Entry 2Q6U (X-ray diffraction, 1.75 A resolution); this record covers chain A.

[Chain A]
Protein: NikD protein
Source organism: Streptomyces tendae
UniProtKB: Q9X9P9 (Q9X9P9_STRTE); aligned to UniProt positions 1-386 over residues 1-386 (the alignment contains insertions or deletions, so no single offset holds)
Sequence (396 residues; each row starts with the number of its first residue):
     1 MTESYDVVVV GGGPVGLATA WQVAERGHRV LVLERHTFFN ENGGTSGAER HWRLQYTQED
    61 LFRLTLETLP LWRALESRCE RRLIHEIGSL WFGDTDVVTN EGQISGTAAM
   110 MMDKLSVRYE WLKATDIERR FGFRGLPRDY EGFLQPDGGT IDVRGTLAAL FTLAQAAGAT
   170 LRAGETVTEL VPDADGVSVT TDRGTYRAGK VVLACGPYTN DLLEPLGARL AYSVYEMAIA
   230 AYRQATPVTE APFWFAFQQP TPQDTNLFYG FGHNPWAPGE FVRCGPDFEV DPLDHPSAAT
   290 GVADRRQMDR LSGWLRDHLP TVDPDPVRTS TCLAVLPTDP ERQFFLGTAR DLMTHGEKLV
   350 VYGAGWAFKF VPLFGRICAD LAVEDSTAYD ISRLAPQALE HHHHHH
Disordered / not traced: 1-2, 386-395
Sequence notes: microheterogeneity Mse110 (Met in Q9X9P9); expression tag (387-395)
Modified positions: Mse1 (selenomethionine); Mse110, Mse111, Mse226, Mse297, Mse342 (selenomethionine; parent Met)
Glycans and other covalent adducts: flavin-adenine dinucleotide (FAD) linked to Cys321
Residues lining bound ligands:
  - benzoic acid (BEZ): His51, Arg53, Glu101, Phe242, Phe244, Tyr258, Trp355, Lys358
  - FAD (flavin-adenine dinucleotide): Val10, Gly11, Gly12, Gly13, Pro14, Val15, Gly16, Leu33, Glu34, Arg35, His36, Asn40, Gly43, Gly44, Thr45, Arg50, His51, Glu174, Thr175, Val176, Ala203, Cys204, Gly205, Pro206, Tyr207, Leu211, Mse226, Ile228, Tyr258, Phe260, Leu322, Ala323, Tyr351, Gly354, Trp355, Ala356, Phe357, Lys358

[Overview]
Ligands of chain A: benzoic acid. Flavin-adenine dinucleotide is covalently linked to Cys321.
Chain A is NikD protein (Streptomyces tendae); the structure, SeMet-substituted form of NikD, was determined
by X-ray diffraction together with 2OLN and 2OLO from the same study.
